Entry 8XX6 (electron microscopy, 2.99 A resolution); this record covers chains R and D of the 7 polymer chains in the assembly.

== Chain R ==
Molecule: C-X-C chemokine receptor type 2
Organism: Homo sapiens
UniProt: P25025 (CXCR2_HUMAN); numbering as in UniProt (aligned over 2-360)
Sequence (416 residues; numbered -55 to 360; the number before each row is that of its first residue; numbers below 1 keep their minus sign (Met-55 is residue -55)):
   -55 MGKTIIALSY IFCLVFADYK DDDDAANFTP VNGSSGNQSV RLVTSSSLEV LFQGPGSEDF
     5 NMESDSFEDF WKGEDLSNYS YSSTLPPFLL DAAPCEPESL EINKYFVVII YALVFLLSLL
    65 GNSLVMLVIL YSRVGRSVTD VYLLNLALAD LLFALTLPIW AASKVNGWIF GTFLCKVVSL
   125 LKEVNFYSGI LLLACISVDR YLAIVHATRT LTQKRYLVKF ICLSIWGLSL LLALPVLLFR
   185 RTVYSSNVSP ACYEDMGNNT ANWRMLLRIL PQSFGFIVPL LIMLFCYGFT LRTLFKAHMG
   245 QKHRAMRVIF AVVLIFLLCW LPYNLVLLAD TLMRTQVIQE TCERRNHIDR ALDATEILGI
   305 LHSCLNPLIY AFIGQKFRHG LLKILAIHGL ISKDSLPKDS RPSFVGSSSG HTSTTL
Disordered / not traced: -55 to 27, 331-360
Differences from the reference sequence: initiating methionine (-55); expression tag (-54 to 1)
Disulfide bonds: Cys39-Cys286, Cys119-Cys196
Swiss-Prot annotation at these positions:
  - site: Asp35, Ala36 (Microbial infection: Cleavage)
  - modified residue (Phosphoserine): Ser347, Ser351, Ser352, Ser353
  - glycosylation: Asn22 (N-linked (GlcNAc...) asparagine)

== Chain D ==
Molecule: MDNCF-a
Organism: Homo sapiens
UniProt: P10145 (IL8_HUMAN); residues -6 to 72 here correspond to UniProt positions 21-99 (UniProt number = residue number + 27)
Sequence (79 residues; row label = number of the first residue in the row; numbers below 1 keep their minus sign (Glu-6 is residue -6)):
    -6 EGAVLPRSAK ELRCQCIKTY SKPFHPKFIK ELRVIESGPH CANTEIIVKL SDGRELCLDP
    54 KENWVQRVVE KFLKRAENS
Disordered / not traced: -6 to -2, 72
Disulfide bonds: Cys7-Cys34, Cys9-Cys50

== Chain R / chain D interface ==
Contacting residue pairs (56):
  Thr28(R) with Lys20(D); Phe21(D)
  Leu29(R) with Phe21(D)
  Pro30(R) with Phe21(D)
  Pro31(R) with Tyr13(D), hydrogen bond (backbone-side chain); Phe17(D), hydrophobic; Phe21(D); Leu43(D), hydrophobic
  Phe32(R) with Arg47(D)
  Leu33(R) with Arg47(D); Glu48(D); Leu49(D), hydrophobic
  Ala36(R) with Glu48(D); Leu49(D); Cys50(D)
  Ala37(R) with Glu48(D)
  Pro38(R) with Gln8(D); Glu48(D)
  Cys39(R) with Gln8(D), hydrogen bond (backbone-backbone)
  Ser43(R) with Arg0(D)
  Lys108(R) with Ser1(D), hydrogen bond (backbone-side chain); Lys3(D)
  Val187(R) with Leu5(D), hydrophobic
  Ser189(R) with Leu5(D)
  Asn191(R) with Gln8(D), hydrogen bond
  Val192(R) with Arg0(D); Ser1(D); Ala2(D)
  Ser193(R) with Arg0(D), hydrogen bond (side chain-backbone); Ser1(D)
  Tyr197(R) with Lys3(D); Leu5(D)
  Glu198(R) with Pro32(D)
  Asp199(R) with Pro32(D)
  Asn202(R) with Ser30(D), hydrogen bond; Gly31(D); Ala35(D)
  Thr204(R) with Pro32(D)
  Arg208(R) with Lys3(D), hydrogen bond (side chain-backbone); Glu4(D), salt bridge
  Arg212(R) with Glu4(D), salt bridge
  Asp274(R) with Glu4(D); Arg6(D), salt bridge
  Met277(R) with Arg6(D)
  Arg278(R) with Glu4(D), salt bridge; Leu5(D), hydrogen bond (side chain-backbone); Arg6(D)
  Glu284(R) with Ile10(D)
  Arg289(R) with Arg6(D); Cys7(D), hydrogen bond (side chain-backbone); Ile10(D)
  Ile292(R) with Arg6(D)
  Asp293(R) with Arg6(D), salt bridge
  Leu296(R) with Glu4(D)
  Asp297(R) with Lys3(D), salt bridge
  Glu300(R) with Lys3(D), salt bridge
Other interface residues (no listed pair), chain R (36 interface residues in all): Ala195, Gly201
Other interface residues (no listed pair), chain D (28 interface residues in all): Thr12, Arg26, His33, Cys34, Ile40

== Overview ==
The interface between chain R and chain D involves 36 residues on one side and 28 on the other; the contacts
include 9 hydrogen bonds and 7 salt bridges. Polar pairs include Arg208(R)-Glu4(D), Arg212(R)-Glu4(D) and
Asp274(R)-Arg6(D).
Chain R is C-X-C chemokine receptor type 2 and chain D is MDNCF-a, both from Homo sapiens; the structure,
Structure of CXCR2 bound to CXCL8 (CXCR2-CXCL8-Go Full map), was determined by electron microscopy together
with 8XVU, 8XWA, 8XWF, 8XWM, 8XWN, 8XWS and 6 further entries from the same study.
